PDB entry 3DP1 | X-ray diffraction, 2.30 A resolution | chains E and F of the 6 polymer chains in the assembly

# Chain E (and F)
Protein: (3R)-hydroxymyristoyl-acyl carrier protein dehydratase
From: Helicobacter pylori
Notes: EC 4.2.1.-; chain F of this document is another copy of the same molecule, construct and numbering; everything in this record applies to it too
UniProtKB: Q5G940 (Q5G940_HELPY); residue numbers follow UniProt; this construct covers 1-159
Sequence (159 residues; each row starts with the number of its first residue):
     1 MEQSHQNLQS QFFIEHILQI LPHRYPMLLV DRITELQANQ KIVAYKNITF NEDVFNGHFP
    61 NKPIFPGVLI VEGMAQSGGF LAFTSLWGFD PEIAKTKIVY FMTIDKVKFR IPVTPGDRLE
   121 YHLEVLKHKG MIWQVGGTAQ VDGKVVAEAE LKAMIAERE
Disordered / not traced: 1-8 (chain F: 1-9, 159)
Ligand contacts:
  - benzamidine (BEN), molecule 1: Leu86, Trp87, Gly130
  - benzamidine (BEN), molecule 2: Arg110, Thr138, Val145, Glu148

# How chain E and chain F interact
Pairs across the interface - 60 pairs, chain E then chain F:
  Pro22(E) - Phe59(F)  hydrophobic
  Pro22(E) - Pro60(F)
  His23(E) - Gly57(F)
  His23(E) - Phe59(F)
  Arg24(E) - Gly57(F)  hydrogen bond (backbone-backbone)
  Arg24(E) - Pro60(F)
  Tyr25(E) - Asn56(F)
  Tyr25(E) - Gly57(F)  hydrogen bond (backbone-backbone)
  Pro26(E) - Asp53(F)
  Pro26(E) - Val54(F)  hydrophobic
  Met27(E) - Val54(F)  hydrophobic
  Met27(E) - Gly57(F)
  Met27(E) - Pro66(F)  hydrophobic
  Asp53(E) - Pro26(F)
  Asn56(E) - Tyr25(F)
  Gly57(E) - His23(F)
  Gly57(E) - Arg24(F)  hydrogen bond (backbone-backbone)
  Gly57(E) - Tyr25(F)  hydrogen bond (backbone-backbone)
  Gly57(E) - Met27(F)
  His58(E) - Met27(F)
  Phe59(E) - Pro22(F)  hydrophobic
  Phe59(E) - His23(F)
  Phe59(E) - Ile98(F)  hydrophobic
  Phe59(E) - Val99(F)
  Pro60(E) - Pro22(F)
  Pro60(E) - Arg24(F)
  Pro60(E) - Arg158(F)  hydrogen bond (backbone-side chain)
  Ile64(E) - Tyr100(F)  hydrophobic
  Pro66(E) - Met27(F)  hydrophobic
  Val68(E) - Val68(F)
  Val68(E) - Glu72(F)
  Val68(E) - Phe101(F)  hydrophobic
  Glu72(E) - Val68(F)
  Ile98(E) - Phe59(F)  hydrophobic
  Val99(E) - Phe59(F)
  Tyr100(E) - Lys62(F)
  Phe101(E) - Val68(F)  hydrophobic
  Phe101(E) - Phe109(F)
  Met102(E) - Lys108(F)
  Met102(E) - Phe109(F)  hydrogen bond (backbone-backbone)
  Thr103(E) - Val107(F)
  Thr103(E) - Lys108(F)
  Ile104(E) - Asp105(F)
  Ile104(E) - Lys106(F)
  Ile104(E) - Val107(F)  hydrogen bond (backbone-backbone)
  Ile104(E) - Phe109(F)  hydrophobic
  Asp105(E) - Asp105(F)
  Asp105(E) - Lys106(F)  hydrogen bond (side chain-backbone)
  Lys106(E) - Ile104(F)
  Lys106(E) - Asp105(F)  hydrogen bond (backbone-side chain)
  Val107(E) - Thr103(F)
  Val107(E) - Ile104(F)  hydrogen bond (backbone-backbone)
  Lys108(E) - Met102(F)
  Lys108(E) - Thr103(F)
  Phe109(E) - Phe101(F)
  Phe109(E) - Met102(F)  hydrogen bond (backbone-backbone)
  Phe109(E) - Ile104(F)  hydrophobic
  Pro112(E) - Tyr100(F)  hydrophobic
  Arg158(E) - Phe59(F)
  Arg158(E) - Pro60(F)  hydrogen bond (side chain-backbone)
Other interface residues (no listed pair), chain E (35 interface residues in all): Val54, Lys62, Leu69, Val71, Glu159
Other interface residues (no listed pair), chain F (32 interface residues in all): His58, Ile64, Leu69

# Summary
Chain E and chain F form an interface of 35 and 32 residues respectively; the contacts include 12 hydrogen
bonds. Among the polar pairs are Pro60(E)-Arg158(F), Asp105(E)-Lys106(F) and Arg24(E)-Gly57(F). Ligands of
chain E: benzamidine.
Chain E and chain F are both (3R)-hydroxymyristoyl-acyl carrier protein dehydratase (Helicobacter pylori); the
structure, Crystal structure of (3R)-Hydroxyacyl-Acyl Carrier Protein Dehydratase (FabZ) from Helicobacter
pylori in complex with compound 3n, was determined by X-ray diffraction, deposited together with 3DOY, 3DOZ,
3DP0, 3DP2 and 3DP3.
